6LMK - chains A and N of the 6 polymer chains in the assembly; structure by electron microscopy, 3.70 A resolution.

Chain A:
Molecule: Guanine nucleotide-binding protein G(s) subunit alpha isoforms short
From: Homo sapiens
UniProt: P63092 (GNAS2_HUMAN); numbering as in UniProt (aligned over 1-394)
Sequence (394 residues; row label = number of the first residue in the row):
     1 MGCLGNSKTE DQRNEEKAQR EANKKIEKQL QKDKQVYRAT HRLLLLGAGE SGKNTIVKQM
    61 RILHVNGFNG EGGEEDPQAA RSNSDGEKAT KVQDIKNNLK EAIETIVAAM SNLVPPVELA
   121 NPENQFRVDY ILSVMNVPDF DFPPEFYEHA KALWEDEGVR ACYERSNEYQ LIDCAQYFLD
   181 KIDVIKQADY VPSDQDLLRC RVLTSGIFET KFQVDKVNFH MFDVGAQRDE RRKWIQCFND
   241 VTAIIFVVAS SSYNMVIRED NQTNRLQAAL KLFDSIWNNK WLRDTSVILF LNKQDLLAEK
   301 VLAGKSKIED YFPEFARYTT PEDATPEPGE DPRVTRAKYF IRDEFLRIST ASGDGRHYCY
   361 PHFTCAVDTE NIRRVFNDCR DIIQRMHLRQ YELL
Disordered / not traced: 1-8, 59-206, 256-262
Construct notes: conflict Asn-54 (Ser in P63092), Ala-226 (Gly in P63092), Ala-268 (Glu in P63092), Lys-271 (Asn in P63092), Asp-274 (Lys in P63092), Lys-280 (Arg in P63092), Asp-284 (Thr in P63092), Thr-285 (Ile in P63092)

Chain N:
Molecule: Nb35
From: Lama glama
Sequence (138 residues; row label = number of the first residue in the row):
     1 QVQLQESGGG LVQPGGSLRL SCAASGFTFS NYKMNWVRQA PGKGLEWVSD ISQSGASISY
    61 TGSVKGRFTI SRDNAKNTLY LQMNSLKPED TAVYYCARCP APFTRDCFDV TSTTYAYRGQ
   121 GTQVTVSSHH HHHHEPEA
Disordered / not traced: 129-138
Disulfide bonds: Cys-22/Cys-96, Cys-99/Cys-107

How chain A and chain N interact:
Contacting residue pairs (22):
  Arg-228(A) with Thr-114(N), hydrogen bond
  Asp-229(A) with Thr-111(N), hydrogen bond (backbone-side chain); Ser-112(N), hydrogen bond
  Glu-230(A) with Thr-114(N)
  Arg-232(A) with Pro-100(N); Phe-108(N); Tyr-115(N)
  Met-255(A) with Lys-43(N)
  Thr-263(A) with Lys-43(N); Glu-46(N)
  Gln-267(A) with Trp-47(N); Thr-61(N)
  Ser-275(A) with Asp-106(N); Cys-107(N); Phe-108(N)
  Asn-278(A) with Arg-105(N); Asp-106(N)
  Asp-310(A) with Ser-63(N), hydrogen bond (backbone-side chain)
  Tyr-311(A) with Gly-62(N); Ser-63(N), hydrogen bond (backbone-backbone)
  Pro-313(A) with Gly-62(N); Lys-65(N)
Also at the interface, not in a pair above, chain A (18 interface residues in all): Arg-231, Lys-271, Leu-272, Asp-274, Asn-279, Phe-312
Also at the interface, not in a pair above, chain N (22 interface residues in all): Lys-33, Gly-44, Leu-45, Asp-50, Thr-113, Tyr-117

In short:
18 residues of chain A face 22 of chain N across their interface; the contacts include 5 hydrogen bonds. Polar
contacts include Arg-228(A)/Thr-114(N), Asp-229(A)/Thr-111(N) and Asp-229(A)/Ser-112(N).
Chain A is Guanine nucleotide-binding protein G(s) subunit alpha isoforms short (Homo sapiens) and chain N is
Nb35 (Lama glama); the structure, Cryo-EM structure of the human glucagon receptor in complex with Gs, was
determined by electron microscopy together with 6LML from the same study.
